Entry 6YBA (electron microscopy, 4.00 A resolution); this record covers chains E and O of the 26 polymer chains in the assembly.

# Chain E
Name: Hexon protein
From: Human adenovirus F serotype 41
Reference sequence: B2ZX09 (B2ZX09_ADE41); residues 1-925 here = UniProt positions 1-925
Amino-acid sequence (925 residues; numbered 1 to 925; the number before each row is that of its first residue):
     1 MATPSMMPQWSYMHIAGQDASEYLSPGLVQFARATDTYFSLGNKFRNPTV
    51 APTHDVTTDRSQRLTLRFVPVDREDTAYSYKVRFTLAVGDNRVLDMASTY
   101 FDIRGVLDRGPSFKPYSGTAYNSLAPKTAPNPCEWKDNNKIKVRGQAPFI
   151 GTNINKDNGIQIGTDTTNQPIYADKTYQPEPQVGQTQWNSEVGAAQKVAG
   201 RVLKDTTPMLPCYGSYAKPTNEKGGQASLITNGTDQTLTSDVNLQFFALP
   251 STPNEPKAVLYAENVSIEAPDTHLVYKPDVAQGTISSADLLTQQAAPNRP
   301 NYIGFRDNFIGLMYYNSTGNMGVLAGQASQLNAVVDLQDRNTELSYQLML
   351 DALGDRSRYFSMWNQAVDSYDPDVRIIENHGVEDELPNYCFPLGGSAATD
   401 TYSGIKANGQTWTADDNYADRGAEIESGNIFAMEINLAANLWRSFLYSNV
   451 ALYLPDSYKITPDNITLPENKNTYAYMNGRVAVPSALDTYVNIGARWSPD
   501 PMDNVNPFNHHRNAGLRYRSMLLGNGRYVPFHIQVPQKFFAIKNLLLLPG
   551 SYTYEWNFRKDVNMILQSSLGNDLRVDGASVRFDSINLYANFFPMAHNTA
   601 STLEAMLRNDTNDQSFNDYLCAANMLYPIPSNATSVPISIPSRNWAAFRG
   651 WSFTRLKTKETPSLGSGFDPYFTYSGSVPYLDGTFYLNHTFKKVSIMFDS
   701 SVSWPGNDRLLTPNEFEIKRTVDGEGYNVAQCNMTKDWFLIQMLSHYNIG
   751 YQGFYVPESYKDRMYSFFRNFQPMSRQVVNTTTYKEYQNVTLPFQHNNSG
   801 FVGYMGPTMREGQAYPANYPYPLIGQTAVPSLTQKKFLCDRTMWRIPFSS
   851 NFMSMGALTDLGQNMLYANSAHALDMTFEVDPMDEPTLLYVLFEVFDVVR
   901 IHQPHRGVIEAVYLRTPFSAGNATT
Disordered / not traced: 1, 235-237, 922-925

# Chain O
Name: Pre-hexon-linking protein VIII
From: Human adenovirus F serotype 41
Reference sequence: B5SNS9 (B5SNS9_ADE41); numbering as in UniProt (aligned over 1-233)
Amino-acid sequence (233 residues; each row starts with the number of its first residue):
     1 MSKEIPTPYMWSYQPQMGLAAGASQDYSSRMNWLSAGPHMIGRVNGIRAT
    51 RNQILLEQAALTSTPRSQLNPPNWPAVQVYQENPAPTTVLLPRDAEAEVQ
   101 MTNSGAQLAGGSRHVRFRGRSSPYSPGPIKRLIIRGRGIQLNDEVVSSLT
   151 GLRPDGVFQLGGAGRSSFTPRQAYLTLQSSSSQPRSGGIGTLQFVEEFVP
   201 SVYFNPFSGAPGLYPDDFIPNYDAVSESVDGYD
Disordered / not traced: 1, 112-163

# Interface between chain E and chain O
Contacting residue pairs - 36 pairs, chain E then chain O:
  Ser329(E) - Gly111(O)
  Leu331(E) - Gly110(O)
  Leu331(E) - Gly111(O)
  Asn332(E) - Ala109(O)
  Asn332(E) - Gly110(O)  hydrogen bond (backbone-backbone)
  Ala333(E) - Ala109(O)  hydrophobic
  Ala333(E) - Gly110(O)
  Val335(E) - Gln107(O)
  Leu337(E) - Gln107(O)
  Asp610(E) - Ser167(O)
  His902(E) - Ser166(O)
  His902(E) - Ser167(O)
  Pro904(E) - Gly164(O)
  Pro904(E) - Arg165(O)
  His905(E) - Arg165(O)  hydrogen bond
  Val908(E) - Gly111(O)
  Ile909(E) - Gly110(O)
  Ile909(E) - Gly111(O)  hydrogen bond (backbone-backbone)
  Glu910(E) - Arg93(O)  salt bridge
  Glu910(E) - Ala109(O)
  Glu910(E) - Gly110(O)
  Glu910(E) - Gly111(O)
  Glu910(E) - Arg165(O)  salt bridge
  Glu910(E) - Ser166(O)
  Ala911(E) - Leu108(O)
  Ala911(E) - Ala109(O)  hydrogen bond (backbone-backbone)
  Ala911(E) - Gly110(O)
  Val912(E) - Leu108(O)  hydrophobic
  Tyr913(E) - Ala106(O)
  Tyr913(E) - Gln107(O)  hydrogen bond (backbone-backbone)
  Leu914(E) - Gly105(O)
  Leu914(E) - Ala106(O)  hydrophobic
  Ser919(E) - Gly105(O)  hydrogen bond (side chain-backbone)
  Ser919(E) - Ala106(O)
  Ala920(E) - Gly105(O)  hydrogen bond (backbone-backbone)
  Ala920(E) - Gln107(O)
Interface residues without a listed pair, chain E (21 interface residues in all): Asp613, Gly921
Interface residues without a listed pair, chain O (14 interface residues in all): Thr102, Phe168

# Summary
Chain E and chain O form an interface of 21 and 14 residues respectively, with 7 hydrogen bonds and 2 salt
bridges. Polar pairs include Glu910(E)-Arg93(O), Glu910(E)-Arg165(O) and His905(E)-Arg165(O).
Chain E is Hexon protein and chain O is Pre-hexon-linking protein VIII, both from Human adenovirus F serotype
41; the structure, HAdV-F41 Capsid, was determined by electron microscopy.
